2M0U - chains A and B; structure by solution NMR.

[Chain A]
Protein: Na(+)/H(+) exchange regulatory cofactor NHE-RF1
From: Homo sapiens
Reference sequence: O14745 (NHRF1_HUMAN); residues 11-120 here = UniProt positions 11-120
Amino-acid sequence (117 residues; row label = number of the first residue in the row):
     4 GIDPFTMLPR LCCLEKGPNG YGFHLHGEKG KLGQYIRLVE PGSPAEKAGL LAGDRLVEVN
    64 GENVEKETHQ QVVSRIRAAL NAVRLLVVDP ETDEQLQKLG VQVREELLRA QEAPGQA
Construct notes: expression tag (4-10)
Curated features (UniProtKB/Swiss-Prot):
  - modified residue: S46 (Phosphoserine)
  - natural variant: E68 (E68A: In NPHLOP2), L110 (L110V: In NPHLOP2)
  - mutagenesis: Y24 to F26 (Loss of interaction with ACE2)
Reported in the primary citation:
  - specificity-determining residues: F26, H27, L41, E43 (proposed by the authors, not directly observed)
  - contacts within the chain: E61-R107 (salt bridge)

[Chain B]
Protein: C-terminal CFTR peptide
Amino-acid sequence (5 residues; each row starts with the number of its first residue):
     1 QDTRL

[Chain A / chain B interface]
Pairs across the interface (19; chain A residue first):
  N22(A) - R4(B)
  N22(A) - L5(B)
  G23(A) - L5(B)
  Y24(A) - L5(B)
  G25(A) - L5(B)
  F26(A) - T3(B)
  F26(A) - R4(B)
  F26(A) - L5(B)
  H27(A) - T3(B)
  H27(A) - R4(B)
  L28(A) - T3(B)
  H29(A) - D2(B)
  R40(A) - D2(B)
  H72(A) - T3(B)
  V76(A) - T3(B)
  V76(A) - L5(B)
  I79(A) - L5(B)
  R80(A) - R4(B)
  R80(A) - L5(B)
Interface features reported in the paper:
  - interface residues, chain A: H27(A), R40(A), H72(A)

[Summary]
Chain A and chain B form an interface of 13 and 4 residues respectively. UniProt lists 3 mutagenesis sites on
chain A. The paper reports interface residues H27(A), R40(A) and H72(A); specificity determinants F26(A),
H27(A) and L41(A) among others.
Chain A is Na(+)/H(+) exchange regulatory cofactor NHE-RF1 (Homo sapiens) and chain B is C-terminal CFTR
peptide; the structure, Complex structure of C-terminal CFTR peptide and extended PDZ1 domain from NHERF1, was
determined by solution NMR together with 2M0V from the same study.
